PDB entry 6X1A | electron microscopy, 2.50 A resolution | chains B and G of the 5 polymer chains in the assembly

Chain B:
Molecule: Guanine nucleotide-binding protein G(I)/G(S)/G(T) subunit beta-1
From: Homo sapiens
UniProtKB: P62873 (GBB1_HUMAN); residues 2-340 here = UniProt positions 2-340
Chain sequence (340 residues; each row starts with the number of its first residue):
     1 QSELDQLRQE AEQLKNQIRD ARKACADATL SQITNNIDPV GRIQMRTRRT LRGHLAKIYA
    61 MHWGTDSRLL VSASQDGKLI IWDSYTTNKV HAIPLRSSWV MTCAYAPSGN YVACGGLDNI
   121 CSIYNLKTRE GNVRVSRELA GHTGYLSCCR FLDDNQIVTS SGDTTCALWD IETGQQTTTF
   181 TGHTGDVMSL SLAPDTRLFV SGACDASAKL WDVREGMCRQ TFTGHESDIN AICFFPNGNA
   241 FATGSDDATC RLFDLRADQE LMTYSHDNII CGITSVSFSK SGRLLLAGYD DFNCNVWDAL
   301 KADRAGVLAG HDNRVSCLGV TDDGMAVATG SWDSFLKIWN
Not modelled in the structure: 1-2
Differences from the reference sequence: expression tag (1)
Swiss-Prot annotation at these positions:
  - modified residue: S2 (N-acetylserine), H266 (Phosphohistidine)
  - natural variant: L30 (L30F: In MRD42; uncertain significance), R52 (R52G: In MRD42), G64 (G64V: In MRD42), D76 (D76E: In MRD42; D76G: In MRD42), G77 (G77S: In MRD42), K78 (K78R: In MRD42), I80 (I80N: In MRD42; I80T: In MRD42), H91 (H91R: In MRD42; uncertain significance), A92 (A92T: In MRD42), P94 (P94S: In MRD42), L95 (L95P: In MRD42), R96 (R96L: In MRD42), 5 further natural variant entries in UniProt

Chain G:
Molecule: Guanine nucleotide-binding protein G(I)/G(S)/G(O) subunit gamma-2
From: Homo sapiens
UniProtKB: P59768 (GBG2_HUMAN); numbering as in UniProt (aligned over 5-62)
Chain sequence (58 residues; numbered 5 to 62; the number before each row is that of its first residue):
     5 NTASIAQARK LVEQLKMEAN IDRIKVSKAA ADLMAYCEAH AKEDPLLTPV PASENPFR
Not modelled in the structure: 5

Chain B / chain G interface:
Contacting residue pairs - 85 pairs, chain B then chain G:
  L4(B) with S8(G); I9(G), hydrophobic
  L7(B) with I9(G); A12(G), hydrophobic; R13(G); V16(G)
  A11(B) with V16(G), hydrophobic; L19(G)
  L14(B) with V16(G); L19(G), hydrophobic; K20(G)
  K15(B) with L19(G)
  I18(B) with L19(G), hydrophobic; E22(G); A23(G), hydrophobic; R27(G)
  A21(B) with R27(G)
  R22(B) with R27(G)
  C25(B) with R27(G), hydrogen bond (side chain-backbone); I28(G), hydrogen bond (side chain-backbone); K29(G); V30(G), hydrogen bond (backbone-backbone)
  A26(B) with V30(G), hydrophobic
  D27(B) with K29(G); V30(G); S31(G), hydrogen bond (side chain-backbone)
  A28(B) with V30(G)
  L30(B) with A34(G), hydrophobic
  I33(B) with A34(G); A35(G)
  I37(B) with E42(G)
  I43(B) with L50(G); L51(G)
  M45(B) with L50(G), hydrophobic
  R48(B) with F61(G); R62(G)
  R49(B) with P60(G), hydrogen bond (side chain-backbone); F61(G), hydrogen bond (side chain-backbone)
  S84(B) with F61(G)
  Y85(B) with P60(G); F61(G), hydrophobic
  M217(B) with Q18(G); M21(G), hydrophobic
  C218(B) with Q18(G); E22(G)
  R219(B) with E22(G)
  T221(B) with E22(G), hydrogen bond
  F235(B) with L37(G), hydrophobic
  P236(B) with Y40(G), hydrophobic
  N237(B) with Y40(G)
  L252(B) with L37(G), hydrophobic
  D254(B) with A33(G)
  R256(B) with D26(G); R27(G); I28(G); A33(G), hydrogen bond (side chain-backbone); D36(G)
  A257(B) with I28(G)
  D258(B) with I25(G); R27(G), salt bridge
  Q259(B) with V30(G)
  L261(B) with A34(G), hydrophobic; L37(G), hydrophobic
  S279(B) with D48(G), hydrogen bond
  K280(B) with D48(G)
  S281(B) with Y40(G); C41(G); H44(G); A45(G); D48(G)
  R283(B) with C41(G); L51(G)
  L284(B) with L50(G)
  L300(B) with M38(G), hydrophobic; C41(G), hydrophobic
  G324(B) with D48(G); P49(G); L50(G)
  M325(B) with P49(G), hydrophobic; L50(G)
  A326(B) with F61(G), hydrophobic
  V327(B) with L50(G), hydrophobic
  I338(B) with F61(G), hydrophobic
  N340(B) with N59(G), hydrogen bond; F61(G)
Interface residues without a listed pair, chain B (56 interface residues in all): E3, Q17, A24, T34, Q220, A240, G282, V320, D323
Interface residues without a listed pair, chain G (38 interface residues in all): K32

In short:
Chain B and chain G form an interface of 56 and 38 residues respectively; the contacts include 10 hydrogen
bonds and 1 salt bridge. Polar pairs include D258(B)-R27(G), C25(B)-R27(G) and C25(B)-I28(G).
Here chain B is Guanine nucleotide-binding protein G(I)/G(S)/G(T) subunit beta-1 and chain G is Guanine
nucleotide-binding protein G(I)/G(S)/G(O) subunit gamma-2, both from Homo sapiens. Entry 6X1A (Non peptide
agonist PF-06882961, bound to Glucagon-Like peptide-1 (GLP-1) Receptor) was determined by electron microscopy
(same publication as 6X18 and 6X19).
